1M7Z - chain A; structure by X-ray diffraction, 2.14 A resolution.

== Chain A ==
Molecule: Nitric oxide synthase
Source organism: Bacillus subtilis
Notes: EC 1.14.13.39
UniProtKB: O34453 (NOSO_BACSU); residues 24-359 here correspond to UniProt positions 1-336 (UniProt number = residue number - 23)
Amino-acid sequence (361 residues; each row starts with the number of its first residue; note: 2 numbers in that range are skipped by the numbering (no residue carries them; nothing is unmodelled there); numbers below 1 keep their minus sign (Gly-3 is residue -3)):
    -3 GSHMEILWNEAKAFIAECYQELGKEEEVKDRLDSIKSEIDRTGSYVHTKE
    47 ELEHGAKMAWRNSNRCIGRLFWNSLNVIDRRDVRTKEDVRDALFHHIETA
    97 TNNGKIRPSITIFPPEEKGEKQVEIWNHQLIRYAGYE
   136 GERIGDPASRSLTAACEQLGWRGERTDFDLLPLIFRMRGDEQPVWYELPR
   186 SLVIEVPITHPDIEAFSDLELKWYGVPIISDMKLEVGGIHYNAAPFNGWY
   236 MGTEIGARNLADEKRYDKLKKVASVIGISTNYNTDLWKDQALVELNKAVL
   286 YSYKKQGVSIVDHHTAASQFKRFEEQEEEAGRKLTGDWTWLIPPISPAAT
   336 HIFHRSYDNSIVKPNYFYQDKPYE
Ion coordination: heme Fe near Cys62 (its only coordinating residue here)
Residues lining bound ligands:
  - N-omega-hydroxy-L-arginine (HAR): Gln125, Arg128, Tyr209, Pro212, Ile214, Asn232, Gly233, Trp234, Tyr235, Met236, Glu239, Asn244
  - heme (HEM): Trp56, Ser59, Arg61, Cys62, Ile63, Gly64, Phe67, Leu71, Pro104, Ile214, Met217, Phe231, Asn232, Gly233, Trp234, Met236, Glu239, Val296, Trp325, Tyr351, Tyr353
  - (6S)-5,6,7,8-tetrahydrofolate (THG): Arg243, Trp323, Thr324, Trp325, Phe338, His339, Arg340, Ser341, Tyr342

== Overview ==
Chain A binds heme, N-omega-hydroxy-L-arginine and (6S)-5,6,7,8-tetrahydrofolate.
Chain A is Nitric oxide synthase (Bacillus subtilis); the structure, Structure of Nitric Oxide Synthase Heme
Protein from Bacillus Subtilis with N-Hydroxy-Arginine and Tetrahydrofolate Bound, was determined by X-ray
diffraction together with 1M7V from the same study.
